Entry 9MN7 (electron microscopy, 2.65 A resolution); this record covers chains B and T of the 5 polymer chains in the assembly.

Chain B:
Name: Dimethyladenosine transferase 2, mitochondrial
Organism: Homo sapiens
Notes: EC 2.1.1.-
Reference sequence: Q9H5Q4 (TFB2M_HUMAN); residues 1-396 here = UniProt positions 1-396
Sequence (396 residues; each row starts with the number of its first residue):
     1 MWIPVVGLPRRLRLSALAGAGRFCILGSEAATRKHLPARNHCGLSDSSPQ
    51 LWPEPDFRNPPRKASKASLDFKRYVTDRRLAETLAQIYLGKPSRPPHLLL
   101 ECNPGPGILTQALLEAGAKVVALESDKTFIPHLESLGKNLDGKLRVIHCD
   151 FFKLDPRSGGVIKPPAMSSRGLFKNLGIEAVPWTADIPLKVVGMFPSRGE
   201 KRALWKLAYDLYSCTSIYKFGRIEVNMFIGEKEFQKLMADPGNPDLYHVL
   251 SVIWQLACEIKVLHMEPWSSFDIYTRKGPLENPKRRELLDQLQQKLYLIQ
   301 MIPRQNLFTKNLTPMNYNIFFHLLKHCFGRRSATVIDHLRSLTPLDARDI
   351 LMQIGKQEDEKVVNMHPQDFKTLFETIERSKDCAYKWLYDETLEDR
Not modelled in the structure: 1-71, 275-291, 390-396
Curated features (UniProtKB/Swiss-Prot):
  - region: Arg330, Arg331 (DNA-binding)
  - binding site (S-adenosyl-L-methionine): Val75, Glu124, Asp150
  - mutagenesis: Gly105 (G105A: Abolishes methyltransferase activity), Arg330 (R330A: Impairs transcription initiation; when associated with A-331), Arg331 (R331A: Impairs transcription initiation; when associated with A-330)

Chain T:
Molecule: Template Strand DNA
Sequence (66 nucleotides; row label = number of the first residue in the row; numbers below 1 keep their minus sign (DG-10 is residue -10)):
   -10 GGCCACAATTGGGTTTTCTTTTCTCTTGGCGGTATGCACTTTTAACAGTC
    40 ACTCCCTAACTAACAC
Not modelled in the structure: -10 to -2, 29-55

How chain B and chain T interact:
Contacting residue pairs (7):
  Arg198(B) - DG2(T)  salt bridge to the phosphate
  Gly329(B) - DG17(T)  sugar contact
  Arg330(B) - DG17(T)  phosphate contact
  Arg330(B) - DG18(T)  phosphate contact
  Arg331(B) - DG18(T)  sugar contact
  Ser332(B) - DG18(T)  hydrogen bond to the phosphate
  Ser332(B) - DC19(T)  hydrogen bond to the phosphate
Interface residues without a listed pair, chain T (5 interface residues in all): DG1

Overview:
Chain B and chain T each contribute 5 residues to their interface; the contacts include 2 hydrogen bonds and 1
salt bridge. Among the polar pairs are Ser332(B)-DG18(T), Ser332(B)-DC19(T) and Arg198(B)-DG2(T). From
UniProt: 3 S-adenosyl-L-methionine-binding residues and 3 mutagenesis sites on chain B.
Here chain B is Dimethyladenosine transferase 2, mitochondrial (Homo sapiens) and chain T is Template Strand
DNA. Entry 9MN7 (Structure of the human mitochondrial late-stage transcription initiation complex, IC8) was
determined by electron microscopy together with 9MN4, 9MN5, 9MN6, 9MN8, 9MN9 and 9MNA from the same study.
